Entry 7Y53 (electron microscopy, 3.61 A resolution); this record covers chains A and C of the 10 polymer chains in the assembly.

Chain A (and C):
Protein: Transitional endoplasmic reticulum ATPase
Source organism: Homo sapiens
Notes: EC 3.6.4.6; chain C of this document is another copy of the same molecule, construct and numbering; everything in this record applies to it too
Reference sequence: P55072 (TERA_HUMAN); numbering as in UniProt (aligned over 21-806)
Chain sequence (787 residues; each row starts with the number of its first residue):
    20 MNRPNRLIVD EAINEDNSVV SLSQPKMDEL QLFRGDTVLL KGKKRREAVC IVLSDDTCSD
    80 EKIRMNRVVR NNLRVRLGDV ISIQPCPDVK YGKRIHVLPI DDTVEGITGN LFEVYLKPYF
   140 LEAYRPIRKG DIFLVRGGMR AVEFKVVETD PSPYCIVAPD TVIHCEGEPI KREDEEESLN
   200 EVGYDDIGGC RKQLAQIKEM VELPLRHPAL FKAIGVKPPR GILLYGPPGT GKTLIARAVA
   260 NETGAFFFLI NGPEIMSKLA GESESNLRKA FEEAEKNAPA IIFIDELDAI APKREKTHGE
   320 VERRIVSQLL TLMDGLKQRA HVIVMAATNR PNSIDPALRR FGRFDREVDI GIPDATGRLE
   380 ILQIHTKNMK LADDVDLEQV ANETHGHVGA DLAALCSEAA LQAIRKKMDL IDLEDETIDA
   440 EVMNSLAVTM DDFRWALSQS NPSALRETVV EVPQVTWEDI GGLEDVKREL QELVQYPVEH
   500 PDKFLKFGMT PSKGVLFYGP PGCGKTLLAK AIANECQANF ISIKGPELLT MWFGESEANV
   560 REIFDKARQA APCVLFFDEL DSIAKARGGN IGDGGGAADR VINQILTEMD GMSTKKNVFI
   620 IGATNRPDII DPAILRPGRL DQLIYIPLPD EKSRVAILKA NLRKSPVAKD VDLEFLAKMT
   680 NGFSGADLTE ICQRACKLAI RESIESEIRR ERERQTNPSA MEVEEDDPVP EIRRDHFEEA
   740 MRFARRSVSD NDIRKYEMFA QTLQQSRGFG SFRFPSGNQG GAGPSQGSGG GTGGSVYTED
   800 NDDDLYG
Unresolved in the structure: 20-21, 767-806 (chain C: 20-22, 764-806)
Differences from the reference sequence: initiating methionine (20)
Residues lining bound ligands:
  - ADP (adenosine-5'-diphosphate), molecule 1: D205, I206, G207, P247, G248, T249, G250, K251, T252, L253, D304, I380, H384, G408, A409, A412
  - ADP, molecule 2: D478, I479, G480, P520, G521, C522, G523, K524, T525, L526, P648, I656, G684, A685, T688
Curated features (UniProtKB/Swiss-Prot):
  - region: T797 to G806 (Interaction with UBXN6)
  - motif: D802 to G806 (PIM motif)
  - binding site (ATP): P247 to L253, N348, H384, G521 to L526
  - modified residue: S37 (Phosphoserine), K315 (N6,N6,N6-trimethyllysine), T436 (Phosphothreonine), S462 (Phosphoserine), K502 (N6-acetyllysine), K505 (N6-acetyllysine), K668 (N6-acetyllysine), S702 (Phosphoserine), K754 (N6-acetyllysine), S770 (Phosphoserine), S775 (Phosphoserine), S787 (Phosphoserine), Y805 (Phosphotyrosine)
  - natural variant: R95 (R95G: In IBMPFD1), G97 (G97E: In CMT2Y), I126 (I126F: In IBMPFD1; uncertain significance), R155 (R155C: In IBMPFD1; R155H: In FTDALS6 and IBMPFD1; R155L: In IBMPFD1; R155P: In IBMPFD1; R155S: In IBMPFD1), R159 (R159G: In FTDALS6; R159H: In IBMPFD1), A160 (A160T: In IBMPFD1; uncertain significance), E185 (E185K: In CMT2Y), R191 (R191Q: In FTDALS6 and IBMPFD1), L198 (L198W: In IBMPFD1), A232 (A232E: In IBMPFD1), I254 (I254F: In IBMPFD1; uncertain significance), I369 (I369T: In IBMPFD1; uncertain significance), 2 further natural variant entries in UniProt
  - mutagenesis: F52 to D55 (Abolishes interaction with NPLOC4; when associated with A-110), R53 (R53A: Minor effect on affinity for ATP and ADP), R86 (R86A: Strongly increased affinity for ATP. Strongly reduced affinity for ADP), Y110 (Y110A: Abolishes interaction with NPLOC4; when associated with 52-A--A-55), R113 to H115 (Severely reduced binding to DERL1), F131 (F131R: Severely reduced binding to DERL1), L140 (L140D: Severely reduced binding to DERL1), D179 (D179R: No effect on binding to DERL1), H183 (H183W: Severely reduced binding to DERL1), K251 (K251Q: Impairs ERAD degradation of HMGCR and does not inhibit interaction with RHBDD1; when associated with Q-524), E305 (E305Q: Defect in ubiquitin-dependent protein degradation by the proteasome; when associated with Q-578), K312 (K312A: Does not affect methylation by VCPKMT), 8 further mutagenesis entries in UniProt

How chain A and chain C interact:
Residue-residue contacts (58; chain A residue first):
  V99(A) - E433(C)
  E218(A) - R424(C)  salt bridge
  L222(A) - R424(C)
  L229(A) - M427(C)  hydrophobic
  F230(A) - L420(C)  hydrophobic
  I233(A) - I423(C)  hydrophobic
  I233(A) - M442(C)  hydrophobic
  V235(A) - S416(C)
  K236(A) - S416(C)
  E319(A) - G318(C)
  E319(A) - E321(C)
  R323(A) - S276(C)
  S326(A) - P272(C)
  S326(A) - S276(C)
  Q327(A) - S276(C)  hydrogen bond (backbone-side chain)
  T330(A) - P272(C)
  T330(A) - E273(C)
  R359(A) - E305(C)  salt bridge
  F360(A) - P247(C)
  F360(A) - A409(C)  hydrophobic
  F360(A) - D410(C)
  R362(A) - E305(C)  salt bridge
  D364(A) - N460(C)
  E491(A) - R700(C)
  Y495(A) - I703(C)
  H499(A) - I703(C)
  K502(A) - I699(C)
  K502(A) - S702(C)
  K502(A) - I703(C)
  F506(A) - K663(C)
  F506(A) - S664(C)
  F506(A) - I699(C)  hydrophobic
  F506(A) - I731(C)  hydrophobic
  G507(A) - K663(C)
  M508(A) - Q692(C)
  M508(A) - C695(C)  hydrophobic
  T509(A) - Q692(C)  hydrogen bond
  R560(A) - R465(C)
  R586(A) - N589(C)
  R586(A) - I590(C)
  G591(A) - G591(C)
  G594(A) - I590(C)
  G595(A) - F552(C)
  D598(A) - F552(C)
  D598(A) - I590(C)
  R599(A) - F552(C)
  N602(A) - P545(C)
  N602(A) - L548(C)  hydrogen bond (side chain-backbone)
  N602(A) - T549(C)
  Q603(A) - T549(C)
  E607(A) - R465(C)  salt bridge
  K614(A) - E402(C)
  K614(A) - T403(C)
  K614(A) - H404(C)
  Q763(A) - R744(C)  hydrogen bond (backbone-side chain)
  S765(A) - R745(C)
  R766(A) - R744(C)
  R766(A) - R745(C)  hydrogen bond (backbone-backbone)
Interface residues without a listed pair, chain A (48 interface residues in all): H226, H317, R365, R487, F503, T606, D630, R638, Q764
Interface residues without a listed pair, chain C (51 interface residues in all): G248, M275, H317, H406, V407, E417, L432, S462, A585, K696, F742, S746

Summary:
48 residues of chain A and 51 residues of chain C are in contact; the contacts include 5 hydrogen bonds and 4
salt bridges. Among the polar pairs are E218(A)-R424(C), R359(A)-E305(C) and R362(A)-E305(C). Ligands of chain
A: ADP.
Chain A and chain C are both Transitional endoplasmic reticulum ATPase (Homo sapiens); the structure, The
cryo-EM structure of human ERAD retro-translocation complex, was determined by electron microscopy together
with 7Y4W and 7Y59 from the same study.
